5IPR - chains A and B of the 4 polymer chains in the assembly; structure by electron microscopy, 14.10 A resolution (very low resolution: no residue pairs are listed; an interface is given only as per-side residue counts).

[Chain A]
Molecule: N-methyl-D-aspartate receptor subunit NR1-8a
Source organism: Xenopus laevis
Reference sequence: C0KD18 (C0KD18_XENLA); aligned to UniProt positions 23-828 over residues 23-828 (the alignment contains insertions or deletions, so no single offset holds)
Sequence (822 residues; each row starts with the number of its first residue):
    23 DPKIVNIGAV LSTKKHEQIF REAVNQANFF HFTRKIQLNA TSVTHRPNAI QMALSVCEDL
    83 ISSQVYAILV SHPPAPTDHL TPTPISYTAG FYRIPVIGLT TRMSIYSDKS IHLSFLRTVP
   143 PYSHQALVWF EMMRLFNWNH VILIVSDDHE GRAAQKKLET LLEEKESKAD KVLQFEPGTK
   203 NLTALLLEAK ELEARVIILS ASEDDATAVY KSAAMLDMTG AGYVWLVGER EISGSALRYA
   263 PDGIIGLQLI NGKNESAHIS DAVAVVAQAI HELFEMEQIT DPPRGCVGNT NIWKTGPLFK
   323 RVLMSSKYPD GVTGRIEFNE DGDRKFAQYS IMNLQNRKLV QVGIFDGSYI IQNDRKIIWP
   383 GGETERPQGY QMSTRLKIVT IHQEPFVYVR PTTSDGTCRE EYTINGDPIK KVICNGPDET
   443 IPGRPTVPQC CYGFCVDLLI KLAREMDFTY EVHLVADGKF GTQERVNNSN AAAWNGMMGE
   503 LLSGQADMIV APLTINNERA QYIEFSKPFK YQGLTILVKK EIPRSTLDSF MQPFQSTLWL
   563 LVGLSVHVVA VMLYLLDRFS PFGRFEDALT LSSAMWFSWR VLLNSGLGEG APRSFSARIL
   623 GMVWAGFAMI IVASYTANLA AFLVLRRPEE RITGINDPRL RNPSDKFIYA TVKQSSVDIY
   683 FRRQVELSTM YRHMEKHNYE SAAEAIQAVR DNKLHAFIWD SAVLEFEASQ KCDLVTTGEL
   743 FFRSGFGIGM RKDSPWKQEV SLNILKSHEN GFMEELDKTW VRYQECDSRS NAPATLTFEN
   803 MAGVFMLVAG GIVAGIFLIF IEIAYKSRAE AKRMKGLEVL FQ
Disordered / not traced: 393-395, 545-653, 793-844
Differences from the reference sequence: engineered mutation Phe51 (Lys in C0KD18), Phe52 (Arg in C0KD18), Gln300 (Asn in C0KD18), Gln350 (Asn in C0KD18), Asp368 (Asn in C0KD18), Asp440 (Asn in C0KD18), Asp469 (Asn in C0KD18), Ala493 (Lys in C0KD18), Ala494 (Lys in C0KD18), Ala495 (Glu in C0KD18), Arg602 (Gly610 in C0KD18), Leu609 (Ile617 in C0KD18), Arg648 (Asp656 in C0KD18), Glu761 (Asn769 in C0KD18); expression tag (829-844)

[Chain B]
Molecule: Ionotropic glutamate receptor subunit NR2B
Source organism: Xenopus laevis
Reference sequence: A7XY94 (A7XY94_XENLA); aligned to UniProt positions 1-825 over residues 1-825 (the alignment contains insertions or deletions, so no single offset holds)
Sequence (825 residues; numbered 1 to 825; the number before each row is that of its first residue):
     1 MRPTEACCYL KISLIILFYS RAYAQKHPNM DIAVILVGTT EEVAIKDVHE KDDFHHLPVT
    61 PRVELVTMQE SDPKSIITRI CDLMSDKKVQ GVVFGDDTDQ EAIAQILDFI SVQTLTPILG
   121 IHGGSSMIMA DKEEASMFFQ FGPSIEQQAS VMLNIMEEYD WYIFSIVTTY FPGYQDFENK
   181 VRSTIENSFV GWELEEVIHL DMSLDDIDSK IQNQLKKLQS PVILLYCTKE EATYIFEVAH
   241 SVGLTGYGFT WIVPSLVAGD TDTVPDEFPT GLISVSYDEW DYDLPARVRD GIAIITTAAS
   301 TMLSEHNSIP QSKSSCNNIQ ESRVYEAHML KRYLINVTFE GRDLSFSEDG YQMHPKLVII
   361 LLNQERKWER VGKYKDRSLK MWPVFDLYPN SEEHKDEHLS IVTLEEAPFV IVEDVDPLSG
   421 TCMRNTVPCR KQIRPENRTE EGGNYIKRCC KGFCIDILKK IAKTVKFTYD LYLVTNGKHG
   481 KKINGVWNGM IGEVVTKRAY MAVGSLTINE ERSEVVDFSV PFIETGISVM VSRSNGTVSP
   541 SAFLEPFSAD VWVMMFVMLL IVSAVAVFVF EYFSPVGYNG PSFTIGKAIW LLWGLVFNNS
   601 LPVQNPKGTT SKIMVSVWAF FAVIFLASYT ANLAAFMIQR RYVDQVSGLS DKKFQRPNDF
   661 SPAFRFGTVP NGSTERNIRN NYLEMHSYMV KFNQRSVQDA LLSLKSGKLD AFIYDAAVLN
   721 YMAGRDEGCK LVTIGSGKVF ATTGYGIAIQ KDSGWKRQVD LAILQLFGDG EMEELEALWL
   781 TGICHNEKNE VMSSQLDIDN MAGVFYMLAA AMALSLITFI MEHLF
Disordered / not traced: 1-25, 389-390, 434-445, 534-649, 789-825
Differences from the reference sequence: engineered mutation Ser20 (Met in A7XY94), Arg21 (Gly in A7XY94), Ala22 (Cys in A7XY94), Glu64 (Ala in A7XY94), Gln69 (Asn in A7XY94), Asp343 (Asn in A7XY94), Val486 (Thr490 in A7XY94), Leu601 (Val615 in A7XY94), Arg640 (Glu654 in A7XY94), Arg641 (Glu655 in A7XY94)
UniProt features mapped onto this chain:
  - binding site (Zn(2+)): His122, Glu279
  - glycosylation: Asn336 (N-linked (GlcNAc...) asparagine)

[Chain A / chain B interface]
At this resolution (14 A) residue pairs are not listed: 4 residues of chain A and 4 of chain B lie at the interface.

[Summary]
Chain A and chain B each contribute 4 residues to their interface. Curated annotation (UniProt) lists
Zn2+-binding residues His122(B) and Glu279(B) on chain B.
Chain A is N-methyl-D-aspartate receptor subunit NR1-8a and chain B is Ionotropic glutamate receptor subunit
NR2B, both from Xenopus laevis; the structure, Cryo-EM structure of GluN1/GluN2B NMDA receptor in the
DCKA/D-APV-bound conformation, state 3, was determined by electron microscopy, deposited together with 5IOU,
5IOV, 5IPQ, 5IPS, 5IPT, 5IPU and 5IPV.
